PDB entry 8GDR | electron microscopy, 3.60 A resolution | chains A and F of the 7 polymer chains in the assembly

# Chain A (and F)
Molecule: Spike glycoprotein
Organism: Severe acute respiratory syndrome coronavirus 2
Notes: chain F of this document is another copy of the same molecule, construct and numbering; everything in this record applies to it too
Reference sequence: P0DTC2 (SPIKE_SARS2); residues 14-1149 here = UniProt positions 14-1149
Amino-acid sequence (1168 residues; each row starts with the number of its first residue; numbers below 1 keep their minus sign (Met-18 is residue -18)):
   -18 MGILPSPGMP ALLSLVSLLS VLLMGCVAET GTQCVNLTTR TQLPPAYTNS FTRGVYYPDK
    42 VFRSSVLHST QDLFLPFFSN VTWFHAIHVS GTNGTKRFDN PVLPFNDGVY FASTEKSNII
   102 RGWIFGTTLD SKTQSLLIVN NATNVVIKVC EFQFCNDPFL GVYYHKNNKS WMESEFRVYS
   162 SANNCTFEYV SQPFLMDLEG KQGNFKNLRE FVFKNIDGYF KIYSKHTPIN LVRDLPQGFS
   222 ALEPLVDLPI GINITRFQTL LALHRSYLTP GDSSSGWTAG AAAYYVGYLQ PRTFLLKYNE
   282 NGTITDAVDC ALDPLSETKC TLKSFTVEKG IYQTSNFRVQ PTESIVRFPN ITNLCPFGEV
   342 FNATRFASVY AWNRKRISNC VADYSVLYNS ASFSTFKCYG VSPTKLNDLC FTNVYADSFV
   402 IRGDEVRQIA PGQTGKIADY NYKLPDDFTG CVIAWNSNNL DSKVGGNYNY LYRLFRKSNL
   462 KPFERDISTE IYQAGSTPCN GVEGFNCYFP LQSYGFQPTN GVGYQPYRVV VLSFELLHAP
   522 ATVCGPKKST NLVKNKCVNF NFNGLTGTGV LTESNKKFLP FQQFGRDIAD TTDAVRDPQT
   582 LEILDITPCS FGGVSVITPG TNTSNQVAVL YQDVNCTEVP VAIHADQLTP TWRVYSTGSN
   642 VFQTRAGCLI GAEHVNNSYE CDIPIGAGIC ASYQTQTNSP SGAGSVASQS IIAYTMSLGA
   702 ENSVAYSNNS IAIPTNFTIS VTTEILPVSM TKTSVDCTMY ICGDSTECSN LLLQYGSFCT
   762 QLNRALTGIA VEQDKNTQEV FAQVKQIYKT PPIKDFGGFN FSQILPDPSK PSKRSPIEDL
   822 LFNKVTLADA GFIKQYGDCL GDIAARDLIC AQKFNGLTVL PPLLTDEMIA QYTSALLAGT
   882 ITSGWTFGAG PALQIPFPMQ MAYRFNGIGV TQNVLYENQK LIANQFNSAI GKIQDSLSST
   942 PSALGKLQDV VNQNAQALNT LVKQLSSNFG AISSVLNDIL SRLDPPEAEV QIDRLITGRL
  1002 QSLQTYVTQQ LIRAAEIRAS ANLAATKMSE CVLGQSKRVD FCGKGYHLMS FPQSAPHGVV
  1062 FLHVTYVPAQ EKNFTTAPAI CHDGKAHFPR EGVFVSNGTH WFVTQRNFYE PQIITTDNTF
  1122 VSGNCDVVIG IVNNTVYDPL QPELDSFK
Not modelled in the structure: -18 to 13, 71-75, 618-640, 677-688, 828-848, 941-943, 1147-1149 (chain F: -18 to 13, 71-75, 618-640, 677-688, 828-850, 941-943, 1147-1149)
Sequence notes: initiating methionine (-18); expression tag (-17 to 13); conflict Ser682 (Arg in P0DTC2), Gly683 (Arg in P0DTC2), Gly685 (Arg in P0DTC2), Pro817 (Phe in P0DTC2), Pro892 (Ala in P0DTC2), Pro899 (Ala in P0DTC2), Pro942 (Ala in P0DTC2), Pro986 (Lys in P0DTC2), Pro987 (Val in P0DTC2)
UniProt features mapped onto this chain:
  - region: Asn280 to Cys301 (Putative superantigen), Arg403 to Asp405 (Integrin-binding motif), Asn448 to Phe456 (Immunodominant HLA epitope recognized by the CD8+), Pro681, Ala684 (Putative superantigen), Ser816 to Tyr837 (Fusion peptide 1), Lys835 to Phe855 (Fusion peptide 2)
  - site: Arg815, Ser816 (Cleavage)
  - glycosylation: Asn17 (N-linked (GlcNAc...) (complex) asparagine), Asn61 (N-linked (GlcNAc...) (hybrid) asparagine), Asn74 (N-linked (GlcNAc...) (complex) asparagine), Asn122 (N-linked (GlcNAc...) (hybrid) asparagine), Asn149 (N-linked (GlcNAc...) (complex) asparagine), Asn165 (N-linked (GlcNAc...) (complex) asparagine), Asn234 (N-linked (GlcNAc...) (high mannose) asparagine), Asn282 (N-linked (GlcNAc...) (complex) asparagine), Thr323 (O-linked (GalNAc) threonine), Ser325 (O-linked (HexNAc...) serine), Asn331 (N-linked (GlcNAc...) (complex) asparagine), Asn343 (N-linked (GlcNAc...) (complex) asparagine), Asn603 (N-linked (GlcNAc...) (hybrid) asparagine), Asn616 (N-linked (GlcNAc...) (complex) asparagine), Asn657 (N-linked (GlcNAc...) (complex) asparagine), Thr676 (O-linked (GlcNAc...) threonine), Thr678 (O-linked (GlcNAc...) threonine), Asn709 (N-linked (GlcNAc...) (high mannose) asparagine), Asn717 (N-linked (GlcNAc...) (hybrid) asparagine), Asn801 (N-linked (GlcNAc...) (hybrid) asparagine) and 3 more in UniProt
  - natural variant: Leu18 (L18F: In strain: Beta/B.1.351, Gamma/P.1 and 1 more), Thr19 (T19I: In strain: Omicron/BQ.1.1, Omicron/XBB.1.5 and 1 more; T19R: In strain: Delta/B.1.617.2, Omicron/BA.2 and 4 more), Thr20 (T20N: In strain: Gamma/P.1), Leu24 to Ala27 (sequence variant, change not given here; In strain: Omicron/BA.2, Omicron/BA.2.12.1 and 6 more), Pro26 (P26S: In strain: Gamma/P.1), Gln52 (Q52H: In strain: Omicron/EG.5.1), Ala67 (A67V: In strain: Eta/B.1.525, Omicron/BA.1), His69 to Val70 (deletion: In strain: Alpha/B.1.1.7, Eta/B.1.525 and 5 more), Gly75 (G75V: In strain: Lambda/C.37), Thr76 (T76I: In strain: Lambda/C.37), Asp80 (D80A: In strain: Beta/B.1.351), Val83 (V83A: In strain: Omicron/XBB.1.5, Omicron/EG.5.1), 79 further natural variant entries in UniProt
  - mutagenesis: His69 to Val70 (Increased incorporation of cleaved spike into virions), Asn121 (N121Q: Partial loss of biliverdin affinity), Arg190 (R190K: Partial loss of biliverdin affinity), Asn234 (N234Q: Increased resistance to neutralizing antibodies), Asn331 (N331Q: Reduced viral infectivity), Asn343 (N343Q: Reduced viral infectivity), Leu452 (L452R: Increased resistance to neutralizing antibodies. Decreases HLA binding to NF9 epitope. Increased binding affinity to human ACE2), Tyr453 (Y453F: Decreased HLA binding to NF9 epitope. Increased binding affinity to human ACE2), Ala475 (A475V: Increased resistance to neutralizing antibodies), Val483 (V483A: Increased resistance to neutralizing antibodies), Glu484 (E484D: Increased replication in human TMEM106B overexpressing cells), Phe490 (F490L: Increased resistance to neutralizing antibodies and human covalescent sera neutralization), 12 further mutagenesis entries in UniProt
Disulfides: Cys538-Cys590, Cys617-Cys649, Cys662-Cys671, Cys738-Cys760, Cys743-Cys749, Cys1032-Cys1043, Cys1082-Cys1126
Covalently attached groups: N-acetylglucosamine (NAG) linked to Asn282, Asn331, Asn616, Asn657, Asn709, Asn717, Asn1074, Asn1098, Asn1134
Small-molecule neighbours: N-acetylglucosamine (NAG; 2-acetamido-2-deoxy-beta-D-glucopyranose): Asn801, Ser803, Gln804

# Chain A / chain F interface
Residue-residue contacts - 159 pairs, chain A then chain F:
  Tyr38(A) with Leu560(F); Phe562(F), hydrophobic
  Asp40(A) with His519(F), salt bridge
  Lys41(A) with Phe562(F), hydrogen bond (side chain-backbone); Gln563(F); Gln564(F), hydrogen bond (backbone-backbone)
  Val42(A) with His519(F); Gln563(F); Phe565(F)
  Phe43(A) with Lys557(F); Lys558(F); Phe559(F), hydrophobic; Gln563(F); Phe565(F), hydrogen bond (backbone-backbone); Gly566(F); Arg567(F), hydrogen bond (backbone-backbone)
  Val47(A) with Ile569(F), hydrophobic
  Tyr200(A) with Asn394(F), hydrogen bond; Tyr396(F), hydrogen bond; Glu516(F), hydrogen bond
  Glu224(A) with Phe562(F)
  Pro225(A) with Phe562(F)
  Pro230(A) with Arg357(F)
  Asn282(A) with Lys558(F), hydrogen bond
  Tyr369(A) with Lys417(F), hydrogen bond (backbone-side chain)
  Ser371(A) with Lys417(F)
  Ala372(A) with Lys417(F)
  Gly413(A) with Pro987(F)
  Thr415(A) with Asp985(F)
  Asp427(A) with Pro987(F)
  Asp737(A) with Asn317(F), hydrogen bond
  Met740(A) with Arg319(F), hydrogen bond; Phe592(F), hydrophobic
  Asp745(A) with Arg319(F), salt bridge
  Gln755(A) with Ser968(F), hydrogen bond (backbone-side chain); Asn969(F), hydrogen bond; Phe970(F), hydrogen bond (backbone-backbone)
  Tyr756(A) with Ser968(F), hydrogen bond (backbone-side chain); Phe970(F)
  Gly757(A) with Gln965(F); Ser968(F), hydrogen bond (backbone-side chain)
  Ser758(A) with Gln965(F), hydrogen bond (backbone-side chain)
  Phe759(A) with Gln965(F); Phe970(F), hydrophobic; Ser1003(F)
  Gln762(A) with Thr961(F); Thr1006(F); Gln1010(F), hydrogen bond
  Arg765(A) with Gln957(F)
  Thr768(A) with Gln314(F), hydrogen bond
  Gln784(A) with Asp1041(F)
  Lys786(A) with Gly700(F); Ala701(F)
  Gln787(A) with Ala701(F); Asn703(F)
  Ile788(A) with Leu699(F), hydrophobic; Gly700(F); Ala701(F); Glu702(F); Asn703(F), hydrogen bond (backbone-backbone)
  Tyr789(A) with Asn703(F); Val705(F), hydrophobic
  Lys790(A) with Asn703(F)
  Pro792(A) with Tyr707(F), hydrophobic
  Asp796(A) with Tyr707(F), hydrogen bond (backbone-side chain); Asn709(F), hydrogen bond
  Phe797(A) with Tyr707(F)
  Lys854(A) with Pro589(F)
  Phe855(A) with Phe592(F); Gly593(F)
  Asn856(A) with Ala570(F)
  Gly857(A) with Phe592(F)
  Thr859(A) with Asp614(F)
  Pro862(A) with Arg646(F); Ala647(F), hydrophobic
  Pro863(A) with Ala668(F), hydrogen bond (backbone-backbone)
  Leu864(A) with Pro665(F), hydrophobic; Ala668(F); Gly669(F), hydrogen bond (backbone-backbone); Met697(F), hydrophobic
  Leu865(A) with Met697(F), hydrophobic
  Thr866(A) with Ala668(F); Gly669(F)
  Met869(A) with Gly669(F); Met697(F), hydrophobic
  Gln872(A) with Leu699(F)
  Tyr873(A) with Leu699(F), hydrophobic
  Thr883(A) with Tyr707(F)
  Trp886(A) with Tyr1047(F), hydrogen bond
  Gly889(A) with Asp1041(F)
  Ala890(A) with Tyr1047(F); Pro1069(F)
  Pro892(A) with Pro1069(F); Glu1072(F)
  Ala893(A) with Val705(F), hydrophobic
  Leu894(A) with Ala713(F); Pro715(F), hydrophobic; Glu1072(F)
  Gln895(A) with Val705(F); Ala706(F), hydrogen bond (side chain-backbone); Ser711(F), hydrogen bond; Ile712(F); Ala713(F), hydrogen bond (backbone-backbone); Asn1074(F), hydrogen bond
  Ile896(A) with Tyr707(F); Ile712(F), hydrophobic
  Pro897(A) with Tyr707(F), hydrophobic; Asn709(F); Ser711(F)
  Phe898(A) with Tyr707(F), hydrogen bond (backbone-side chain)
  Met900(A) with Thr1077(F); Val1094(F), hydrophobic
  Tyr904(A) with Val1094(F); Arg1107(F)
  Asn907(A) with Arg1107(F), hydrogen bond
  Gln913(A) with Pro1090(F), hydrogen bond (side chain-backbone); Arg1107(F)
  Asn914(A) with Phe1089(F); Phe1121(F); Ser1123(F), hydrogen bond
  Tyr917(A) with Pro1079(F); Phe1089(F), hydrophobic; Val1129(F), hydrophobic
  Glu918(A) with Phe1089(F); Ser1123(F); Val1128(F); Val1129(F)
  Gln920(A) with Ile1130(F)
  Asn960(A) with Ile569(F)
  Val963(A) with Ala570(F)
  Ser967(A) with Ala570(F), hydrogen bond (side chain-backbone); Asp571(F)
  Asn978(A) with Thr547(F)
  Leu981(A) with Lys386(F), hydrogen bond (backbone-side chain)
  Ser982(A) with Lys386(F), hydrogen bond (backbone-side chain)
  Arg983(A) with Gly381(F), hydrogen bond (side chain-backbone); Val382(F); Ser383(F), hydrogen bond (backbone-backbone); Lys386(F); Leu390(F); Thr430(F); Leu517(F)
  Leu984(A) with Gly381(F); Lys386(F), hydrogen bond (backbone-side chain)
  Asp985(A) with Ser383(F)
  Asp994(A) with Arg995(F), salt bridge
  Gln1005(A) with Gln1002(F); Thr1006(F), hydrogen bond
  Ile1013(A) with Ile1013(F), hydrophobic
  Arg1019(A) with Glu1017(F), salt bridge
  Thr1027(A) with Arg1039(F)
  Ser1030(A) with Val1040(F); Asp1041(F), hydrogen bond (side chain-backbone)
  Glu1031(A) with Arg1039(F), salt bridge; Val1040(F)
  Leu1034(A) with Val1040(F)
  Gly1035(A) with Val1040(F)
  Arg1039(A) with Arg1039(F)
  Glu1111(A) with Ser1123(F), hydrogen bond
Other interface residues (no listed pair), chain A (99 interface residues in all): Arg44, Gly283, Asn370, Thr887, Thr912, Leu966, Ser975, Leu1001, Thr1009, Leu1012
Other interface residues (no listed pair), chain F (100 interface residues in all): Pro521, Gly548, Thr549, Gly667, Cys671, Ser704, Ser708, Asn710, Gly971, Glu988, Gly999, Thr1009, Gly1046, Ala1078

# Overview
Chain A and chain F form an interface of 99 and 100 residues respectively, with 42 hydrogen bonds and 5 salt
bridges. Polar pairs include Asp40(A)-His519(F), Asp745(A)-Arg319(F) and Asp994(A)-Arg995(F). Bound to chain
A: N-acetylglucosamine.
Both chains are Spike glycoprotein (Severe acute respiratory syndrome coronavirus 2). Entry 8GDR (SARS-Cov2 S
protein structure in complex with neutralizing monoclonal antibody 002-S21B10) was determined by electron
microscopy.
